1UI8 - chains A and B; structure by X-ray diffraction, 1.80 A resolution.

[Chain A (and B)]
Protein: Phenylethylamine oxidase
Organism: Arthrobacter globiformis
Notes: EC 1.4.3.6; chain B of this document is another copy of the same molecule, construct and numbering; everything in this record applies to it too
UniProt: P46881 (PAOX_ARTGO); residues 1-638 here = UniProt positions 1-638
Amino-acid sequence (638 residues; row label = number of the first residue in the row):
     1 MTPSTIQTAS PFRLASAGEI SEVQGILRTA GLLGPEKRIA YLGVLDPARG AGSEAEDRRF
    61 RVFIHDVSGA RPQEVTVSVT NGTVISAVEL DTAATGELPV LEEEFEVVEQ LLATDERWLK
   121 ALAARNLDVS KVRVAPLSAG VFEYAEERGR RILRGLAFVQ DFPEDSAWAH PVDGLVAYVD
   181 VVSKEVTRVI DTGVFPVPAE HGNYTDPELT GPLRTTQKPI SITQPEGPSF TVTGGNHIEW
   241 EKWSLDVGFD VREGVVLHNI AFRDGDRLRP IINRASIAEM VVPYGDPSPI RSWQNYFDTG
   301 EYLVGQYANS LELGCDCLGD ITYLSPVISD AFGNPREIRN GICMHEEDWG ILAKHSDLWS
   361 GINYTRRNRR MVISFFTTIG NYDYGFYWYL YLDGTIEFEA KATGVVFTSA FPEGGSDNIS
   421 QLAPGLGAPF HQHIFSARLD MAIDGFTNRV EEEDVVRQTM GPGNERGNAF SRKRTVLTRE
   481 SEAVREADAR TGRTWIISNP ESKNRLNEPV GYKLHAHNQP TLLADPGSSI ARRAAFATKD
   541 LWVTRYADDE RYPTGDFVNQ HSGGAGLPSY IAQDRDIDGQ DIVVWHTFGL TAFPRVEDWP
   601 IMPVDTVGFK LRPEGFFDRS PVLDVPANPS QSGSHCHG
Disordered / not traced: 1-8, 629-638
Cystine bridges: Cys317-Cys343
Modified / non-standard residues: Tyr382 (5-(2-carboxy-2-aminoethyl)-2-hydroxy-1,4-benzoquinone; TPQ)
Sequence notes: modified residue (382); engineered mutation Ala592 (His in P46881)
Swiss-Prot annotation at these positions:
  - active site: Asp298 (Proton acceptor), Tyr382 (Schiff-base intermediate with substrate)
  - binding site (substrate): Tyr296 to Tyr307, Ile379 to Tyr384
  - binding site (Cu cation): His431, His433
  - modified residue: Tyr382 (2',4',5'-topaquinone)

[Chain A / chain B interface]
Residue-residue contacts - 312 pairs, chain A then chain B:
  Arg133(A) - Trp359(B)
  Val134(A) - Trp359(B)
  Ala135(A) - Trp359(B)
  Phe142(A) - Arg466(B)
  Glu143(A) - Arg466(B)  salt bridge
  Tyr144(A) - Arg466(B)  hydrogen bond
  Gln160(A) - Trp359(B)  hydrogen bond (side chain-backbone)
  Gln160(A) - Ser360(B)
  Pro163(A) - Trp359(B)
  Pro163(A) - Ser360(B)
  Glu164(A) - Ser360(B)
  Glu164(A) - Ile362(B)
  Asp165(A) - Ser360(B)
  Ala167(A) - Trp359(B)  hydrophobic
  Trp168(A) - Asp357(B)  hydrogen bond
  Trp168(A) - Trp359(B)  hydrophobic
  Glu200(A) - Arg505(B)  salt bridge
  Tyr204(A) - His355(B)
  Tyr204(A) - Tyr364(B)  hydrophobic
  Tyr204(A) - Leu623(B)  hydrophobic
  Thr205(A) - Ile362(B)
  Thr205(A) - Tyr364(B)
  Leu209(A) - Arg619(B)
  Leu209(A) - Leu623(B)  hydrophobic
  Thr210(A) - Leu623(B)
  Thr210(A) - Asp624(B)
  Pro212(A) - Asp624(B)
  Leu213(A) - Leu623(B)
  Leu213(A) - Asp624(B)
  Arg214(A) - Glu241(B)  salt bridge
  Arg214(A) - Lys242(B)
  Arg214(A) - Leu392(B)
  Arg214(A) - Pro621(B)  hydrogen bond (side chain-backbone)
  Arg214(A) - Val622(B)
  Arg214(A) - Asp624(B)  salt bridge
  Arg214(A) - Val625(B)
  Arg214(A) - Pro626(B)
  Thr216(A) - Ser229(B)
  Thr216(A) - Glu241(B)  hydrogen bond
  Gln217(A) - Ser229(B)
  Gln217(A) - Glu241(B)  hydrogen bond
  Gln217(A) - Arg369(B)
  Gln217(A) - Leu392(B)
  Gln217(A) - Val625(B)
  Lys218(A) - Gln224(B)
  Lys218(A) - Glu226(B)
  Lys218(A) - Gly227(B)
  Lys218(A) - Pro228(B)
  Lys218(A) - Ser229(B)  hydrogen bond (backbone-side chain)
  Lys218(A) - Arg369(B)  hydrogen bond (backbone-side chain)
  Pro219(A) - Gln224(B)  hydrogen bond (backbone-side chain)
  Pro219(A) - Pro225(B)
  Pro219(A) - Glu226(B)
  Pro219(A) - Arg369(B)
  Ile220(A) - Thr223(B)
  Ile220(A) - Gln224(B)
  Ile220(A) - Glu347(B)
  Ile220(A) - Asp348(B)
  Ser221(A) - Ser221(B)
  Ser221(A) - Ile222(B)
  Ser221(A) - Thr223(B)  hydrogen bond (backbone-backbone)
  Ile222(A) - Ser221(B)
  Thr223(A) - Ile220(B)
  Thr223(A) - Ser221(B)  hydrogen bond (backbone-backbone)
  Gln224(A) - Pro219(B)  hydrogen bond (side chain-backbone)
  Gln224(A) - Ile220(B)
  Pro225(A) - Pro219(B)  hydrophobic
  Glu226(A) - Lys218(B)
  Glu226(A) - Pro219(B)
  Gly227(A) - Lys218(B)
  Pro228(A) - Lys218(B)
  Ser229(A) - Thr216(B)
  Ser229(A) - Gln217(B)
  Ser229(A) - Lys218(B)  hydrogen bond (side chain-backbone)
  Glu241(A) - Arg214(B)  salt bridge
  Glu241(A) - Thr216(B)  hydrogen bond
  Glu241(A) - Gln217(B)  hydrogen bond
  Lys242(A) - Arg214(B)
  Tyr284(A) - Asn468(B)
  Gly285(A) - Asn468(B)
  Gly285(A) - Ala469(B)
  Gly285(A) - Phe470(B)  hydrogen bond (backbone-backbone)
  Asp286(A) - Asn468(B)
  Pro287(A) - Gly463(B)
  Pro287(A) - Ala469(B)  hydrophobic
  Pro289(A) - Arg466(B)
  Ser292(A) - Arg466(B)  hydrogen bond
  Ser292(A) - Asn468(B)
  Trp293(A) - Arg466(B)
  Asn309(A) - Lys354(B)
  Gly314(A) - Arg367(B)
  Gly314(A) - Asn628(B)  hydrogen bond (backbone-side chain)
  Cys315(A) - Ile351(B)
  Cys315(A) - Arg367(B)  hydrogen bond (backbone-side chain)
  Asp316(A) - Ile351(B)
  Asp316(A) - Lys354(B)  salt bridge
  Asp316(A) - Thr365(B)
  Asp316(A) - Arg367(B)  hydrogen bond (backbone-side chain)
  Cys317(A) - Arg367(B)
  Leu318(A) - Asp348(B)
  Leu318(A) - Arg367(B)
  Glu347(A) - Ile220(B)
  Asp348(A) - Ile220(B)
  Asp348(A) - Leu318(B)
  Trp349(A) - Trp349(B)  hydrophobic
  Ile351(A) - Cys315(B)
  Ile351(A) - Asp316(B)
  Ile351(A) - Tyr387(B)
  Ile351(A) - Val604(B)
  Leu352(A) - Pro603(B)
  Leu352(A) - Val604(B)  hydrogen bond (backbone-backbone)
  Ala353(A) - Thr403(B)
  Ala353(A) - Met602(B)
  Lys354(A) - Asn309(B)
  Lys354(A) - Asp316(B)  salt bridge
  Lys354(A) - Phe376(B)
  Lys354(A) - Asp383(B)
  Lys354(A) - Thr403(B)  hydrogen bond (backbone-side chain)
  Lys354(A) - Gly404(B)  hydrogen bond (backbone-backbone)
  His355(A) - Tyr204(B)
  His355(A) - Gly380(B)
  His355(A) - Asn381(B)  hydrogen bond (side chain-backbone)
  His355(A) - Asp383(B)  salt bridge
  His355(A) - Gly404(B)
  His355(A) - Val405(B)
  His355(A) - Ile601(B)
  Ser356(A) - Thr378(B)
  Ser356(A) - Asp383(B)  hydrogen bond (backbone-side chain)
  Asp357(A) - Trp168(B)  hydrogen bond
  Trp359(A) - Arg133(B)
  Trp359(A) - Val134(B)
  Trp359(A) - Ala135(B)
  Trp359(A) - Gln160(B)  hydrogen bond (backbone-side chain)
  Trp359(A) - Pro163(B)
  Trp359(A) - Ala167(B)  hydrophobic
  Trp359(A) - Trp168(B)  hydrophobic
  Ser360(A) - Gln160(B)
  Ser360(A) - Pro163(B)
  Ser360(A) - Glu164(B)
  Ser360(A) - Asp165(B)
  Ile362(A) - Glu164(B)
  Ile362(A) - Thr205(B)
  Tyr364(A) - Tyr204(B)  hydrophobic
  Tyr364(A) - Thr205(B)
  Tyr364(A) - Ile601(B)  hydrophobic
  Thr365(A) - Asp316(B)
  Arg367(A) - Cys315(B)  hydrogen bond (side chain-backbone)
  Arg367(A) - Asp316(B)  hydrogen bond (side chain-backbone)
  Arg367(A) - Cys317(B)
  Arg367(A) - Leu318(B)
  Arg369(A) - Gln217(B)
  Arg369(A) - Lys218(B)  hydrogen bond (side chain-backbone)
  Arg369(A) - Ile220(B)
  Phe376(A) - Lys354(B)
  Thr378(A) - Ser356(B)
  Gly380(A) - His355(B)
  Asn381(A) - His355(B)  hydrogen bond (backbone-side chain)
  Asp383(A) - Lys354(B)
  Asp383(A) - His355(B)  salt bridge
  Asp383(A) - Ser356(B)  hydrogen bond (side chain-backbone)
  Tyr387(A) - Ile351(B)
  Leu392(A) - Arg214(B)
  Leu392(A) - Gln217(B)
  Thr403(A) - Ala353(B)
  Thr403(A) - Lys354(B)  hydrogen bond (side chain-backbone)
  Gly404(A) - Lys354(B)  hydrogen bond (backbone-backbone)
  Val405(A) - His355(B)
  Asp417(A) - Ser471(B)  hydrogen bond (backbone-side chain)
  Asn418(A) - Gln458(B)  hydrogen bond
  Asn418(A) - Ala469(B)
  Asn418(A) - Phe470(B)  hydrogen bond (side chain-backbone)
  Gln421(A) - Leu506(B)
  Leu422(A) - Leu506(B)
  Ala423(A) - Arg505(B)
  Ala423(A) - Leu506(B)
  Pro424(A) - Arg505(B)
  Pro424(A) - Leu506(B)
  Phe430(A) - Phe470(B)
  Phe430(A) - Arg472(B)
  His431(A) - Phe470(B)
  Gln432(A) - Phe470(B)
  Val455(A) - Leu523(B)  hydrophobic
  Val455(A) - Phe593(B)  hydrophobic
  Arg457(A) - Leu523(B)  hydrogen bond (side chain-backbone)
  Arg457(A) - Ala524(B)  hydrogen bond (side chain-backbone)
  Arg457(A) - Pro526(B)
  Gln458(A) - Asn418(B)  hydrogen bond
  Gln458(A) - Asp525(B)
  Thr459(A) - Asp525(B)
  Met460(A) - Asp525(B)  hydrogen bond (backbone-side chain)
  Met460(A) - Gly527(B)
  Gly463(A) - Pro287(B)
  Arg466(A) - Phe142(B)
  Arg466(A) - Glu143(B)  salt bridge
  Arg466(A) - Tyr144(B)  hydrogen bond
  Arg466(A) - Ser292(B)  hydrogen bond
  Arg466(A) - Trp293(B)
  Arg466(A) - Ser528(B)
  Gly467(A) - Ala524(B)
  Gly467(A) - Asp525(B)  hydrogen bond (backbone-backbone)
  Gly467(A) - Ser528(B)
  Asn468(A) - Tyr284(B)  hydrogen bond (side chain-backbone)
  Asn468(A) - Gly285(B)
  Asn468(A) - Asp286(B)  hydrogen bond (side chain-backbone)
  Asn468(A) - Pro287(B)
  Asn468(A) - Ser292(B)
  Ala469(A) - Gly285(B)
  Ala469(A) - Pro287(B)  hydrophobic
  Ala469(A) - Asn418(B)
  Phe470(A) - Gly285(B)  hydrogen bond (backbone-backbone)
  Phe470(A) - Asp417(B)
  Phe470(A) - Asn418(B)  hydrogen bond (backbone-side chain)
  Phe470(A) - Phe430(B)
  Phe470(A) - His431(B)
  Phe470(A) - Gln432(B)
  Phe470(A) - Leu523(B)  hydrophobic
  Phe470(A) - Thr591(B)
  Phe470(A) - Phe593(B)  hydrophobic
  Ser471(A) - Asp417(B)  hydrogen bond (side chain-backbone)
  Ser471(A) - Phe593(B)
  Arg472(A) - Phe430(B)
  Arg472(A) - Phe593(B)
  Ala487(A) - Arg490(B)  hydrogen bond (backbone-side chain)
  Ala489(A) - Ala489(B)  hydrophobic
  Ala489(A) - Asn518(B)
  Ala489(A) - Pro520(B)
  Arg490(A) - Ala487(B)  hydrogen bond (side chain-backbone)
  Arg490(A) - Asp488(B)  salt bridge
  Arg490(A) - Pro520(B)
  Gly492(A) - Pro520(B)
  Arg505(A) - Glu200(B)  salt bridge
  Arg505(A) - Ala423(B)
  Arg505(A) - Pro424(B)
  Leu506(A) - Gln421(B)
  Leu506(A) - Leu422(B)
  Leu506(A) - Ala423(B)
  Leu506(A) - Pro424(B)
  Leu506(A) - Val596(B)  hydrophobic
  Asn518(A) - Ala489(B)
  Pro520(A) - Ala489(B)
  Pro520(A) - Arg490(B)
  Pro520(A) - Gly492(B)
  Leu523(A) - Val455(B)  hydrophobic
  Leu523(A) - Arg457(B)  hydrogen bond (backbone-side chain)
  Leu523(A) - Phe470(B)  hydrophobic
  Ala524(A) - Arg457(B)  hydrogen bond (backbone-side chain)
  Ala524(A) - Gly467(B)
  Asp525(A) - Gln458(B)
  Asp525(A) - Thr459(B)
  Asp525(A) - Met460(B)  hydrogen bond (side chain-backbone)
  Asp525(A) - Gly467(B)  hydrogen bond (backbone-backbone)
  Pro526(A) - Arg457(B)
  Gly527(A) - Met460(B)
  Ser528(A) - Arg466(B)
  Ser528(A) - Gly467(B)
  Thr591(A) - Phe470(B)
  Phe593(A) - Val455(B)  hydrophobic
  Phe593(A) - Phe470(B)  hydrophobic
  Phe593(A) - Ser471(B)
  Phe593(A) - Arg472(B)
  Arg595(A) - Arg612(B)
  Arg595(A) - Pro613(B)  hydrogen bond (side chain-backbone)
  Arg595(A) - Glu614(B)
  Val596(A) - Leu506(B)  hydrophobic
  Val596(A) - Phe617(B)
  Val596(A) - Asp618(B)
  Val596(A) - Arg619(B)
  Val596(A) - Ser620(B)
  Glu597(A) - Pro613(B)
  Glu597(A) - Glu614(B)
  Glu597(A) - Gly615(B)  hydrogen bond (side chain-backbone)
  Glu597(A) - Phe616(B)  hydrogen bond (side chain-backbone)
  Glu597(A) - Phe617(B)  hydrogen bond (side chain-backbone)
  Glu597(A) - Ser620(B)
  Trp599(A) - Arg619(B)
  Trp599(A) - Ser620(B)  hydrogen bond (backbone-backbone)
  Pro600(A) - Leu623(B)
  Ile601(A) - His355(B)
  Ile601(A) - Tyr364(B)  hydrophobic
  Met602(A) - Ala353(B)
  Pro603(A) - Leu352(B)
  Val604(A) - Ile351(B)
  Val604(A) - Leu352(B)  hydrogen bond (backbone-backbone)
  Asp605(A) - Arg612(B)  salt bridge
  Arg612(A) - Arg595(B)
  Arg612(A) - Asp605(B)  salt bridge
  Pro613(A) - Arg595(B)  hydrogen bond (backbone-side chain)
  Pro613(A) - Glu597(B)
  Glu614(A) - Arg595(B)
  Glu614(A) - Glu597(B)
  Gly615(A) - Glu597(B)  hydrogen bond (backbone-side chain)
  Phe616(A) - Glu597(B)  hydrogen bond (backbone-side chain)
  Phe617(A) - Val596(B)
  Phe617(A) - Glu597(B)  hydrogen bond (backbone-side chain)
  Asp618(A) - Val596(B)
  Arg619(A) - Leu209(B)
  Arg619(A) - Val596(B)
  Arg619(A) - Trp599(B)
  Ser620(A) - Val596(B)
  Ser620(A) - Glu597(B)
  Ser620(A) - Trp599(B)  hydrogen bond (backbone-backbone)
  Pro621(A) - Arg214(B)  hydrogen bond (backbone-side chain)
  Leu623(A) - Thr210(B)
  Leu623(A) - Pro600(B)
  Asp624(A) - Thr210(B)
  Asp624(A) - Pro212(B)
  Asp624(A) - Leu213(B)
  Asp624(A) - Arg214(B)  salt bridge
  Val625(A) - Arg214(B)
  Pro626(A) - Arg214(B)
  Asn628(A) - Gly314(B)  hydrogen bond (side chain-backbone)
  Asn628(A) - Cys315(B)
Also at the interface, not in a pair above, chain A (156 interface residues in all): Phe158, Tyr178, Pro283, Glu346, Asp393, Lys401, Ser420, Glu453, Asn464, Glu486, Asp488, Thr491, Asn504, Leu522, Ser529, Lys610, Val622
Also at the interface, not in a pair above, chain B (153 interface residues in all): Phe158, Pro283, Pro289, Glu346, Gly350, Asp393, Glu453, Asn464, Thr491, Asn504, Gln519, Leu522, Ser529

[In short]
156 residues of chain A face 153 of chain B across their interface, with 68 hydrogen bonds and 15 salt
bridges. Among the polar pairs are Glu143(A)-Arg466(B), Glu200(A)-Arg505(B) and Arg214(A)-Glu241(B).
Both chains are Phenylethylamine oxidase (Arthrobacter globiformis). Entry 1UI8 (Site-directed mutagenesis of
His592 involved in binding of copper ion in Arthrobacter globiformis amine oxidase) was determined by X-ray
diffraction together with 1UI7 from the same study.
